PDB entry 7ZME | electron microscopy, 2.83 A resolution | chains 4 and 5 of the 26 polymer chains in the assembly

[Chain 4]
Molecule: NADH-ubiquinone oxidoreductase chain 4
Organism: Chaetomium thermophilum var. thermophilum DSM 1495
Notes: EC 7.1.1.2
Reference sequence: G1DJA7 (G1DJA7_CHATD); residue numbers follow UniProt; this construct covers 1-542
Chain sequence (542 residues; numbered 1 to 542; the number before each row is that of its first residue):
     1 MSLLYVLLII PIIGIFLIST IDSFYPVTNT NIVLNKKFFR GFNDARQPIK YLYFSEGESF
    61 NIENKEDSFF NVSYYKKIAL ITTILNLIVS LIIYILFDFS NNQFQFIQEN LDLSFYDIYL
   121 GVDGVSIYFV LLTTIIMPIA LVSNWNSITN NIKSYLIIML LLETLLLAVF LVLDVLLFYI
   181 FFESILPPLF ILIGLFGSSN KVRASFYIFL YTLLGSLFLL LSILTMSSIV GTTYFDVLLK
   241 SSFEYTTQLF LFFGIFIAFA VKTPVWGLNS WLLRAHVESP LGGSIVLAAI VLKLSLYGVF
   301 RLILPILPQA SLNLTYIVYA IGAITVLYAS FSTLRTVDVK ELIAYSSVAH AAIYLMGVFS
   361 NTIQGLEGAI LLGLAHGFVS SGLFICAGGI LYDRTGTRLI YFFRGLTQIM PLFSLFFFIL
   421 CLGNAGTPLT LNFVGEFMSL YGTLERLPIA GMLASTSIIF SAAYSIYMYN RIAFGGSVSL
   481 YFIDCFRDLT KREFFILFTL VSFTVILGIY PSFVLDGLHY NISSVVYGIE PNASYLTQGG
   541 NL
Disordered / not traced: 26-68, 538-542
Residues lining bound ligands:
  - 1,2-Distearoyl-sn-glycerophosphoethanolamine (3PE), molecule 1: Leu3, Ile88, Leu91, Ile92, Ile95, Leu96
  - 1,2-Distearoyl-sn-glycerophosphoethanolamine (3PE), molecule 2: Ile15, Ser19, Asn151, Lys153, Ser154, Ile157, Ile158, Leu161, Pro187, Pro188
  - 1,2-Distearoyl-sn-glycerophosphoethanolamine (3PE), molecule 3: Leu17, Ile21, Tyr74, Lys77, Ile81
  - 1,2-Distearoyl-sn-glycerophosphoethanolamine (3PE), molecule 4: Ile506, Ile509, Tyr510, Phe513
  - Lauryl Maltose Neopentyl Glycol (LMN): Phe218, Leu221, Ser222, Thr225, Ser228, Ile229, Thr246, Thr247, Phe250, Leu251, Phe253, Gly254, Ile257
  - 1,2-diacyl-sn-glycero-3-phosphocholine (PC1), molecule 1: Tyr128, Leu131, Leu132, Ile135, Leu374, Phe378, Phe503, Ile506, Leu507, Phe513, Val514, Asp516
  - 1,2-diacyl-sn-glycero-3-phosphocholine (PC1), molecule 2: Val202, Arg203, Phe206, Tyr207, Leu210, Tyr211, Leu214
  - 1,2-diacyl-sn-glycero-3-phosphocholine (PC1), molecule 3: Leu334, Ile459, Phe460, Ala463, Tyr467
  - 1,2-diacyl-sn-glycero-3-phosphocholine (PC1), molecule 4: Thr407, Gln408, Pro411, Ser414, Leu415, Phe418, Leu422, Thr427, Pro428, Leu429, Tyr469, Phe474

[Chain 5]
Molecule: NADH-ubiquinone oxidoreductase chain 5
Organism: Chaetomium thermophilum var. thermophilum DSM 1495
Notes: EC 7.1.1.2
Reference sequence: G1DJA3 (G1DJA3_CHATD); the construct has insertions or renumbered stretches relative to UniProt, so the offset changes along the chain: 1-444 = UniProt 1-444; 459-679 = UniProt 445-665
Chain sequence (679 residues; each row starts with the number of its first residue):
     1 MYLSIIILPL LGSVVSGFFG RKVGVSGAQL ITCSSVIITT ILSIIAFFEV GFNNIPVTIN
    61 IFRWIDSEWF IINWGFQYDS LTVSMLIPVL IISSLVHIYS ISYMSSDPHN QRFFSYLSLF
   121 TFMMIILVTA NNYLLMFVGW EGVGVCSYLL VSFWFTRIAA NQSSISAFLT NRVGDCFLTV
   181 GMFAILWSLG NLDYATVFSL APYINSNVVI IIGICLLIGA MAKSSQVGLH VWLPMAMEGP
   241 TPVSALIHAA TMVTAGVYLL MRSSPLIEYS STVLLLCLWL GAITTVFSSL IGLFQQDIKK
   301 VIAYSTMSQL GMMVLSIGLS SYNIALFHLV NHAFYKALLF LGAGSVIHAV ADNQDFRKFG
   361 GLISYLPLTY SVMLIASLSL VAFPFMTGFY SKDFILESAY GQFSFSGVAV YIIATIGAIF
   421 TTLYSVKVLY LTFLSNPNGP RTYYRLAIDN FFSAQAIKSY KPAHEGDFFL TLPLVILALF
   481 SIFFGFITKD IFIGLGSNFF VDNSLFIHPI HEIMIDTEFA VPVLFKLLPF IFTISFSVIA
   541 LTLSELLSEL VIYFKFSRFG YNIFGFFNQR FLIEFFYNKY ITNLILNLGG QITKILDKGS
   601 IELFGPYGLE RGLVKLSKNI SSLSTSHVTT YALYILVGFI LYLIYNNLLL DYSYLLLIII
   661 LLLLLMMIGE SNSEDVTLH
Disordered / not traced: 671-679
Differences from the reference sequence: insertion (445-458)
Residues lining bound ligands:
  - 1,2-Distearoyl-sn-glycerophosphoethanolamine (3PE), molecule 1: Leu3, Ile7, Val14, Ile61
  - 1,2-Distearoyl-sn-glycerophosphoethanolamine (3PE), molecule 2: Ile44, Phe48, Phe52, Ile87, Phe484
  - 1,2-Distearoyl-sn-glycerophosphoethanolamine (3PE), molecule 3: Ile61, Phe62, Arg63
  - 1,2-Distearoyl-sn-glycerophosphoethanolamine (3PE), molecule 4: Val286, Leu290, Leu293, Phe294, Gln296, Ile416, Phe420, Leu423, Lys427, Leu431, Phe536, Ile539, Ala540, Leu543, Ser544, Val551, Phe554, Lys555, Ile563, Phe564, Phe567
  - 1,2-Distearoyl-sn-glycerophosphoethanolamine (3PE), molecule 5: Arg558, Phe559, Asn562, Ile563, Phe566, Phe567
  - 1,2-Distearoyl-sn-glycerophosphoethanolamine (3PE), molecule 6: Leu603, Phe604, Gly605, Gly608, Leu609, Arg611, Gly612, Leu613, Lys615, Ile659, Ile660, Leu663, Met667
  - 1,2-Distearoyl-sn-glycerophosphoethanolamine (3PE), molecule 7: Leu623, Tyr634, Val637, Gly638, Leu641, Tyr642, Tyr645, Leu650, Leu655, Leu662, Leu665, Met666, Glu670
  - Lauryl Maltose Neopentyl Glycol (LMN): Val180, Ala184, Trp187, Asn207, Ile210, Ile211, Ile214
  - 1,2-diacyl-sn-glycero-3-phosphocholine (PC1), molecule 1: Leu10, Ser13, Val14, Gly17, Phe18, His109, Arg112, Ser115, Tyr116, Leu119, Met123, Val138, Glu141, Gly142, Val145, Leu149, Phe155
  - 1,2-diacyl-sn-glycero-3-phosphocholine (PC1), molecule 2: Gln162, Ser163, Ile165, Ser166, Leu169, Thr170, Val173, Leu229, Met235, Tyr577, Asn578, Ile581, Thr582, Ile585, Leu586
  - 1,2-diacyl-sn-glycero-3-phosphocholine (PC1), molecule 3: Gly605, Pro606, Leu609, Glu610, Leu613, Val614

[How chain 4 and chain 5 interact]
Pairs across the interface (102; chain 4 residue first):
  Arg203(4) - Tyr607(5)
  Arg203(4) - Glu610(5)  salt bridge
  Tyr207(4) - Glu602(5)  hydrogen bond
  Tyr207(4) - Pro606(5)
  Tyr211(4) - Pro606(5)
  Trp266(4) - Ile592(5)  hydrophobic
  Trp266(4) - Leu596(5)  hydrophobic
  Trp266(4) - Asp597(5)  hydrogen bond
  Gly267(4) - Ile601(5)
  Ser270(4) - Glu602(5)
  Arg274(4) - Glu602(5)  salt bridge
  Phe331(4) - Ile585(5)  hydrophobic
  Phe331(4) - Gly589(5)
  Phe331(4) - Ile592(5)  hydrophobic
  Ser332(4) - Ile592(5)
  Ser332(4) - Thr593(5)
  Ser332(4) - Asp597(5)
  Leu334(4) - Ile585(5)  hydrophobic
  Arg335(4) - Leu586(5)  hydrogen bond (side chain-backbone)
  Arg335(4) - Gly589(5)
  Arg335(4) - Gly590(5)
  Arg335(4) - Thr593(5)
  Glu341(4) - Lys598(5)  salt bridge
  Tyr345(4) - Asp597(5)  hydrogen bond
  Ile363(4) - Glu68(5)
  Gln364(4) - Ser67(5)  hydrogen bond (side chain-backbone)
  Gln364(4) - Glu68(5)  hydrogen bond
  Gln364(4) - Trp69(5)
  Gln364(4) - Phe70(5)
  Glu367(4) - Ser67(5)  hydrogen bond
  Thr407(4) - Phe155(5)
  Gln408(4) - Phe155(5)
  Gln408(4) - Thr156(5)
  Leu415(4) - Phe18(5)  hydrophobic
  Phe418(4) - Val145(5)  hydrophobic
  Phe418(4) - Tyr148(5)  hydrophobic
  Phe418(4) - Leu149(5)  hydrophobic
  Leu422(4) - Val145(5)  hydrophobic
  Ala425(4) - Arg172(5)  hydrogen bond (backbone-side chain)
  Thr427(4) - Val145(5)
  Thr427(4) - Arg172(5)  hydrogen bond
  Pro428(4) - Val138(5)  hydrophobic
  Pro428(4) - Glu141(5)
  Leu429(4) - Trp74(5)  hydrophobic
  Leu429(4) - Val138(5)  hydrophobic
  Phe433(4) - Trp64(5)  hydrophobic
  Phe433(4) - Leu134(5)  hydrophobic
  Phe433(4) - Phe137(5)  hydrophobic
  Phe437(4) - Leu134(5)  hydrophobic
  Phe437(4) - Phe183(5)
  Phe437(4) - Leu186(5)  hydrophobic
  Met438(4) - Ser67(5)
  Leu440(4) - Phe183(5)  hydrophobic
  Tyr441(4) - Phe70(5)
  Tyr441(4) - Phe183(5)
  Tyr441(4) - Leu186(5)
  Tyr441(4) - Trp187(5)
  Leu444(4) - Phe183(5)  hydrophobic
  Leu444(4) - Trp187(5)
  Glu445(4) - Trp187(5)
  Pro448(4) - Trp187(5)  hydrophobic
  Met452(4) - Val180(5)  hydrophobic
  Ser455(4) - Cys176(5)  hydrogen bond (backbone-side chain)
  Ser455(4) - Val180(5)
  Ser455(4) - Phe183(5)
  Ile458(4) - Arg172(5)  hydrogen bond (backbone-side chain)
  Ile459(4) - Arg172(5)
  Ile459(4) - Val173(5)  hydrophobic
  Ile459(4) - Cys176(5)  hydrophobic
  Phe460(4) - Ile585(5)  hydrophobic
  Ala462(4) - Phe168(5)  hydrophobic
  Ala462(4) - Leu169(5)
  Ala462(4) - Arg172(5)
  Ala463(4) - Leu169(5)  hydrophobic
  Ile466(4) - Tyr148(5)  hydrophobic
  Ile466(4) - Ile165(5)  hydrophobic
  Ile466(4) - Phe168(5)  hydrophobic
  Tyr469(4) - Tyr148(5)
  Asn470(4) - Tyr148(5)  hydrogen bond
  Asn470(4) - Asn161(5)  hydrogen bond
  Asn470(4) - Ser164(5)  hydrogen bond
  Asn470(4) - Ile165(5)
  Phe474(4) - Tyr148(5)
  Phe474(4) - Phe155(5)  hydrophobic
  Phe474(4) - Asn161(5)
  Gly475(4) - Phe155(5)  hydrogen bond (backbone-backbone)
  Gly475(4) - Asn161(5)  hydrogen bond (backbone-side chain)
  Gly476(4) - Phe155(5)  hydrogen bond (backbone-backbone)
  Gly476(4) - Thr156(5)
  Ser477(4) - Thr156(5)
  Gly508(4) - Trp64(5)  hydrogen bond (backbone-side chain)
  Ile509(4) - Phe62(5)
  Ile509(4) - Trp64(5)
  Ile509(4) - Trp74(5)  hydrogen bond (backbone-side chain)
  Tyr510(4) - Phe62(5)  hydrophobic
  Tyr510(4) - Arg63(5)  hydrogen bond
  Pro511(4) - Trp64(5)
  Ser512(4) - Arg63(5)  hydrogen bond
  Leu515(4) - Asp66(5)
  Asp516(4) - Arg63(5)  salt bridge
  His519(4) - Asp66(5)  hydrogen bond (side chain-backbone)
  His519(4) - Ser67(5)
Also at the interface, not in a pair above, chain 4 (60 interface residues in all): Asn269, Tyr328, Gly426, Val434, Tyr467
Also at the interface, not in a pair above, chain 5 (52 interface residues in all): Ile65, Ser152, Ile158, Asp175, Thr179, Asn587, Leu588

[Overview]
The interface between chain 4 and chain 5 involves 60 residues on one side and 52 on the other; the contacts
include 22 hydrogen bonds and 4 salt bridges. Polar pairs include Arg203(4)-Glu610(5), Arg274(4)-Glu602(5) and
Glu341(4)-Lys598(5).
Chain 4 is NADH-ubiquinone oxidoreductase chain 4 and chain 5 is NADH-ubiquinone oxidoreductase chain 5, both
from Chaetomium thermophilum var. thermophilum DSM 1495; the structure, CryoEM structure of mitochondrial
complex I from Chaetomium thermophilum (state 2) - membrane arm, was determined by electron microscopy
together with 7ZM7, 7ZM8, 7ZMB, 7ZMG and 7ZMH from the same study.
